6F40 - chains U and Y of the 22 polymer chains in the assembly; structure by electron microscopy, 3.70 A resolution.

Chain U:
Name: TATA-box-binding protein
Source organism: Saccharomyces cerevisiae (strain ATCC 204508 / S288c)
Reference sequence: P13393 (TBP_YEAST); residue numbers follow UniProt; this construct covers 1-240
Chain sequence (240 residues; numbered 1 to 240; the number before each row is that of its first residue):
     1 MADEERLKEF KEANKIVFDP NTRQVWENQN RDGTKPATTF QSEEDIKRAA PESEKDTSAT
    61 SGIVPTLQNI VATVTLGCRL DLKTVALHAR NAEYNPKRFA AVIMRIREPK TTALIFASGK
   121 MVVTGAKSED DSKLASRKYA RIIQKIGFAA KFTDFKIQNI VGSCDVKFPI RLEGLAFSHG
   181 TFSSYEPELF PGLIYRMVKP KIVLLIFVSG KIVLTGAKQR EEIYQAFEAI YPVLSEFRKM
Unresolved in the structure: 1-60

Chain Y:
Molecule: Template DNA
Sequence (81 nucleotides; each row starts with the number of its first residue):
     1 CCAAATGTCC ACGAAGGGTT ACTTCGCGAA CACATAGTTG CGAAAAAAAC ATTTATTTAT
    61 AGTAGCCGAA AATAGTGGAC G
Unresolved in the structure: 1-2, 24-41, 78-81

Interface between chain U and chain Y:
Residue-residue contacts - 18 pairs, chain U then chain Y:
  Asn69(U) - DT57(Y)  hydrogen bond to the sugar
  Asn69(U) - DT58(Y)  hydrogen bond to the sugar
  Arg98(U) - DT54(Y)  hydrogen bond to the phosphate
  Arg98(U) - DA55(Y)  salt bridge to the phosphate
  Phe99(U) - DA55(Y)  sugar contact
  Ile103(U) - DT56(Y)  phosphate contact
  Thr112(U) - DT57(Y)  sugar contact
  Thr124(U) - DT57(Y)  sugar contact
  Val161(U) - DT58(Y)  base contact
  Ser163(U) - DT60(Y)  phosphate contact
  Pro191(U) - DA61(Y)  base contact
  Leu205(U) - DT60(Y)  base contact
  Phe207(U) - DT60(Y)  base contact
  Phe207(U) - DA61(Y)  phosphate contact
  Val208(U) - DG62(Y)  phosphate contact
  Ser209(U) - DA61(Y)  phosphate contact
  Lys211(U) - DT60(Y)  salt bridge to the phosphate
  Val213(U) - DT60(Y)  base contact
Interface residues without a listed pair, chain U (18 interface residues in all): Gln68, Val71, Leu114
Interface residues without a listed pair, chain Y (9 interface residues in all): DA59

Overview:
18 residues of chain U and 9 residues of chain Y are in contact, with 3 hydrogen bonds and 2 salt bridges.
Polar pairs include Asn69(U)-DT57(Y), Asn69(U)-DT58(Y) and Arg98(U)-DT54(Y).
Chain U is TATA-box-binding protein (Saccharomyces cerevisiae (strain ATCC 204508 / S288c)) and chain Y is
Template DNA; the structure, RNA Polymerase III open complex, was determined by electron microscopy together
with 6F41, 6F42 and 6F44 from the same study.
